7BY2 - chains A and B; structure by X-ray diffraction, 2.60 A resolution.

== Chain A ==
Protein: CopG family transcriptional regulator
Organism: Klebsiella pneumoniae
UniProtKB: W9BQC4 (W9BQC4_KLEPN); residues 1-82 here = UniProt positions 1-82
Sequence (82 residues; numbered 1 to 82; the number before each row is that of its first residue):
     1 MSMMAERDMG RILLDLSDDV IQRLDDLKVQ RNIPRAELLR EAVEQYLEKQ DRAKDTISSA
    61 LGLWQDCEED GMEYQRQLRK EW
Unresolved in the structure: 1-34, 65-82

== Chain B ==
Protein: Ribonuclease VapC
Organism: Klebsiella pneumoniae
Notes: EC 3.1.-.-
UniProtKB: A0A0W8AM92 (A0A0W8AM92_KLEPN); numbering as in UniProt (aligned over 1-127)
Sequence (127 residues; row label = number of the first residue in the row):
     1 MTSGSALFDT NILIDLFSGR REAKQALEAW PPQNAISLIT WMEVMVGAKK YHQEQRTRMA
    61 LSTFNIINIS QDIAERSVAL RQEYKLKLPD AIILATAQLH RLELITRNTK DFAGIPGVVT
   121 PYEIHPE
Unresolved in the structure: 1-4, 125-127
Modified positions: Mse1 (selenomethionine); Mse42, Mse45, Mse59 (selenomethionine; parent Met)

== Chain A / chain B interface ==
Pairs across the interface - 29 pairs, chain A then chain B:
  K49(A) with P32(B); Q33(B)
  Q50(A) with P32(B)
  A53(A) with P32(B), hydrophobic
  T56(A) with T63(B)
  I57(A) with L16(B); K24(B); L27(B), hydrophobic; E28(B)
  A60(A) with L16(B), hydrophobic; F17(B)
  L61(A) with L16(B); G19(B); R20(B)
  G62(A) with L16(B), hydrogen bond (backbone-backbone); F17(B); G19(B)
  L63(A) with F17(B), hydrogen bond (backbone-backbone); Q53(B); R56(B); T57(B)
  W64(A) with I14(B), hydrophobic; F17(B), hydrogen bond (backbone-backbone); V44(B); G47(B); A48(B); Y51(B), hydrophobic; Q53(B); T57(B), hydrogen bond
Interface residues without a listed pair, chain A (11 interface residues in all): S58
Interface residues without a listed pair, chain B (22 interface residues in all): S18, R21, P31, A60

== Overview ==
Chain A and chain B form an interface of 11 and 22 residues respectively, with 4 hydrogen bonds. Polar pairs
include W64(A)-T57(B), G62(A)-L16(B) and L63(A)-F17(B).
Here chain A is CopG family transcriptional regulator and chain B is Ribonuclease VapC, both from Klebsiella
pneumoniae. Entry 7BY2 (Toxin-antitoxin complex from Klebsiella pneumoniae) was determined by X-ray
diffraction.
